8SV1 - chains A and b of the 6 polymer chains in the assembly; structure by electron microscopy, 3.50 A resolution.

Chain A:
Molecule: Caspase-1
From: Homo sapiens
Notes: fragment: subunit P20
Reference sequence: P29466 (CASP1_HUMAN); residue numbers follow UniProt; this construct covers 150-297
Chain sequence (148 residues; row label = number of the first residue in the row):
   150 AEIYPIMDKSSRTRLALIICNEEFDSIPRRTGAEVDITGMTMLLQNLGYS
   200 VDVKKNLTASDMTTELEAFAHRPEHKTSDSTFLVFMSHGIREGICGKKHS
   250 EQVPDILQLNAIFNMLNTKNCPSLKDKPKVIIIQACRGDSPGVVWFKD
Swiss-Prot annotation at these positions:
  - active site: H237, C285
  - mutagenesis: C285 (C285A/S: Loss of protease activity. Loss of SPHK2 cleavage and release in apoptotic cells), W294 (W294A: Mediates autoprocessing but is unable to interact with Gasdermin-D (GSDMD) and mediate its cleavage), D297 (D297N: In IDL(uncl); abolished cleavage in the interdomain region; when associated with 315-N-N-316)
From the paper describing this entry:
  - catalytic residues: C285 (citing earlier work)
  - mutagenesis - R179D: abolished catalytic activity with Interleukin-18
  - mutagenesis - W294N, K296D: decreased catalytic activity with Interleukin-18

Chain b:
Molecule: Caspase-1
From: Homo sapiens
Notes: EC 3.4.22.36; fragment: subunit P10
Reference sequence: P29466 (CASP1_HUMAN); residues 317-404 here = UniProt positions 317-404
Chain sequence (88 residues; each row starts with the number of its first residue):
   317 AIKKAHIEKDFIAFCSSTPDNVSWRHPTMGSVFIGRLIEHMQEYACSCDV
   367 EEIFRKVRFSFEQPDGRAQMPTTERVTLTRCFYLFPGH
Swiss-Prot annotation at these positions:
  - mutagenesis: I318 to K320 (Abolished ability to cleave IL18), I318 (I318N: Mediates autoprocessing but is unable to interact with Gasdermin-D (GSDMD) and mediate its cleavage), K320 (K320A: Abolishes cleavage of Gasdermin-D (GSDMD))
From the paper describing this entry:
  - specificity-determining residues: K320, R383 (by similarity / conservation)
  - mutagenesis - R341E, R383E: abolished catalytic activity with Interleukin-18

How chain A and chain b interact:
Residue-residue contacts - 15 pairs, chain A then chain b:
  G291(A) - H322(b)
  G291(A) - I323(b)
  V292(A) - K320(b)
  V292(A) - I323(b)
  V293(A) - K319(b)
  V293(A) - K320(b)  hydrogen bond (backbone-backbone)
  W294(A) - I318(b)  hydrophobic
  W294(A) - K319(b)
  W294(A) - K320(b)
  F295(A) - A317(b)
  F295(A) - I318(b)
  F295(A) - K319(b)
  F295(A) - A321(b)  hydrophobic
  K296(A) - A317(b)
  D297(A) - A317(b)  hydrogen bond (backbone-backbone)
Other interface residues (no listed pair), chain A (9 interface residues in all): N259, D275
Other interface residues (no listed pair), chain b (9 interface residues in all): D336, E378

In short:
The chain A/chain b interface involves 9 residues from each chain, with 2 hydrogen bonds. The backbones
hydrogen-bond at V293(A)-K320(b) and D297(A)-A317(b). The paper reports the catalytic residue C285(A); W294N
and K296D of chain A reduce catalytic activity with Interleukin-18; 5 substitutions were tested in all.
Here chain A is Caspase-1 and chain b is Caspase-1, both from Homo sapiens. Entry 8SV1 (Caspase-1 complex with
interleukin-18) was determined by electron microscopy.
